PDB entry 6GF7 | X-ray diffraction, 2.70 A resolution | chains A and B

# Chain A (and B)
Molecule: Zona pellucida sperm-binding protein 1
Organism: Gallus gallus
Notes: chain B of this document is another copy of the same molecule, construct and numbering; everything in this record applies to it too
Reference sequence: A0A140JXP0 (A0A140JXP0_CHICK); the construct has insertions or renumbered stretches relative to UniProt, so the offset changes along the chain: 24-139 = UniProt 24-139; 146-154 = UniProt 141-149
Chain sequence (136 residues; row label = number of the first residue in the row):
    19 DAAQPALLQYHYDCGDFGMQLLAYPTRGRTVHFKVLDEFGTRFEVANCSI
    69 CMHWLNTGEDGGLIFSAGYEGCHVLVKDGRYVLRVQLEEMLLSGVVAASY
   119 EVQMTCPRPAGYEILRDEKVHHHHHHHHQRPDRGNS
Unresolved in the structure: 19-22, 128-154 (chain B: 19-24, 128-154)
Differences from the reference sequence: expression tag (19-23, 140-145); engineered mutation Gln121 (Asn in A0A140JXP0), Ser154 (Gly149 in A0A140JXP0)
Disulfide bonds: Cys32-Cys124, Cys69-Cys90
Covalent attachments: N-acetylglucosamine (NAG) linked to Asn65
Bound ions: Zn2+ site 1: His29, Asp31; Zn2+ site 2 near Asp34 (its only coordinating residue here); Zn2+ site 3: His50, Glu62; Zn2+ site 4: Lys52, Glu106; Zn2+ site 5: His71, His91; Zn2+ site 6: Glu119 (shared with His50(B), Glu106(B) of chain B)
What the authors report for this chain:
  - self-association interface (contacts with another copy of this molecule); pairs are residue here / residue on that copy: Cys66-Cys66 (disulfide)
  - Zn2+ coordination: His71, His91
  - conformationally variable residues (side-chain flip): His71, His91
  - mutagenesis - C66A, N121Q: unchanged expression

# Chain A / chain B interface
Pairs across the interface (28; chain A residue first):
  Asp55(A) - Ser84(B)
  Glu56(A) - Gly33(B)
  Glu56(A) - Asp34(B)  hydrogen bond (side chain-backbone)
  Glu56(A) - Phe35(B)  hydrogen bond (side chain-backbone)
  Glu56(A) - Gly36(B)  hydrogen bond (side chain-backbone)
  Phe57(A) - Asp31(B)
  Phe57(A) - Cys32(B)
  Phe57(A) - Gly33(B)
  Phe57(A) - Gly36(B)
  Phe57(A) - Met37(B)
  Phe57(A) - Gln38(B)
  Thr59(A) - Gln38(B)  hydrogen bond
  Thr59(A) - Ile82(B)
  Arg60(A) - Asn74(B)
  Phe61(A) - Trp72(B)  hydrophobic
  Phe61(A) - Asn74(B)
  Phe61(A) - Ser84(B)
  Cys66(A) - Cys66(B)  disulfide
  Ile68(A) - Cys66(B)  hydrophobic
  Ile68(A) - Ser67(B)
  Ile68(A) - Ile68(B)  hydrophobic
  Cys69(A) - Ser67(B)
  Cys90(A) - Ser67(B)
  Cys90(A) - Met70(B)  hydrophobic
  Cys90(A) - Trp72(B)  hydrophobic
  His91(A) - Trp72(B)
  Leu93(A) - Phe35(B)  hydrophobic
  Lys95(A) - Phe35(B)
Also at the interface, not in a pair above, chain A (15 interface residues in all): Ser67, Val94
Inter-chain disulfides: Cys66(A)-Cys66(B)

# Summary
The interface between chain A and chain B involves 15 residues on one side and 16 on the other, with 1
disulfide bond and 4 hydrogen bonds. Polar pairs include Glu56(A)-Asp34(B), Glu56(A)-Phe35(B) and
Glu56(A)-Gly36(B). The paper reports that C66A and N121Q of chain A leave expression unchanged; Zn2+
coordination by His71(A) and His91(A).
Chain A and chain B are both Zona pellucida sperm-binding protein 1 (Gallus gallus); the structure, Molecular
basis of egg coat filament cross-linking: Zn-SAD structure of the partially deglycosylated ZP1 ZP-N1 domain
..., was determined by X-ray diffraction, deposited together with 6GF6 and 6GF8.
